PDB entry 9KHZ | electron microscopy, 3.03 A resolution | chains A and B of the 4 polymer chains in the assembly

[Chain A (and B)]
Molecule: Helicase/UvrB N-terminal domain-containing protein
Source organism: Vibrio cholerae
Notes: chain B of this document is another copy of the same molecule, construct and numbering; everything in this record applies to it too
UniProt: B9TSM3 (B9TSM3_VIBCL); residues 1-1190 here correspond to UniProt positions 31-1220 (UniProt number = residue number + 30)
Amino-acid sequence (1195 residues; numbered -4 to 1190; the number before each row is that of its first residue; numbers below 1 keep their minus sign (Gly-4 is residue -4)):
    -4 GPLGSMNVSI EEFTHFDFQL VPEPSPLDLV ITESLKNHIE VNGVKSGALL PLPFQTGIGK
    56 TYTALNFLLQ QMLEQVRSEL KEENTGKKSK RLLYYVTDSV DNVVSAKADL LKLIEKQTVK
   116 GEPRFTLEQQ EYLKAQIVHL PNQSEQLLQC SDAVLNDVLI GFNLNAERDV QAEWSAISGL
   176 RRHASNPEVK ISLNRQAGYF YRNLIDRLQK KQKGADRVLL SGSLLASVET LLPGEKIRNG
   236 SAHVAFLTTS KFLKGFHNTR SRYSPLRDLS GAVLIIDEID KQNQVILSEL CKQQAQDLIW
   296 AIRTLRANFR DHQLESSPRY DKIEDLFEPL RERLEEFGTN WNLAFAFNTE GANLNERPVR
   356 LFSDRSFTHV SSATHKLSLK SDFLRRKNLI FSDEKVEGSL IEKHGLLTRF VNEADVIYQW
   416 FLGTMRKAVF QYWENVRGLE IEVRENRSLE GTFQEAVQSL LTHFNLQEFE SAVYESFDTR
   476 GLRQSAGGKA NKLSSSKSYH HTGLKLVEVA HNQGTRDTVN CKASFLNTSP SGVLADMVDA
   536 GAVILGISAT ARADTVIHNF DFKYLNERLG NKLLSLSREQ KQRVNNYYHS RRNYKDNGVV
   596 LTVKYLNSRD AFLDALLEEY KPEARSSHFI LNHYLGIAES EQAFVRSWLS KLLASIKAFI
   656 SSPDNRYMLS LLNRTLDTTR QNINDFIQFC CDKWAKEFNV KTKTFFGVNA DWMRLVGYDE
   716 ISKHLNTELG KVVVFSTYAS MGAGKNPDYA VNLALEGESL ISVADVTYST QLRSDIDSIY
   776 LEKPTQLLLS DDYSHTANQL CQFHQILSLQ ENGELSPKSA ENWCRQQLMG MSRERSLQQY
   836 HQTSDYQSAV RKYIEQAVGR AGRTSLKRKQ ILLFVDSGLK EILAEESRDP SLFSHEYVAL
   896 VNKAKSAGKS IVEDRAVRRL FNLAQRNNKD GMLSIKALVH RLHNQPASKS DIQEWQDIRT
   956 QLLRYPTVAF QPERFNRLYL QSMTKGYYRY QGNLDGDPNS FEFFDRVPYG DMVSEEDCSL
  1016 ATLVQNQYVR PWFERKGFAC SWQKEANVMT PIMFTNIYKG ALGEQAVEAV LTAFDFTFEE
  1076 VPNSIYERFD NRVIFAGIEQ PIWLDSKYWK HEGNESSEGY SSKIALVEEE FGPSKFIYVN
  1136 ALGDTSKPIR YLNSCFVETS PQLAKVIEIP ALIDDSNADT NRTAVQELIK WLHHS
Not modelled in the structure: -4 to 0, 79-81, 391-395, 480-484, 764-765 (chain B: -4 to 0, 78-82, 391-397, 474-483)
Construct notes: expression tag (-4 to 0)
Residues lining bound ligands: ADP (adenosine-5'-diphosphate): Thr51, Gly52, Ile53, Gly54, Lys55, Thr56, Tyr57, Arg586, Tyr763, Arg858

[Interface between chain A and chain B]
Pairs across the interface (97):
  Arg163(A) - Asp787(B)  hydrogen bond (side chain-backbone)
  Arg163(A) - Tyr788(B)  hydrogen bond (side chain-backbone)
  Glu168(A) - Arg190(B)  salt bridge
  Ser170(A) - Ile186(B)
  Ala171(A) - Ile186(B)  hydrophobic
  Ala171(A) - Ser187(B)
  Gly174(A) - Glu183(B)
  Leu175(A) - Val184(B)  hydrophobic
  Leu175(A) - Ser187(B)
  His178(A) - Asn181(B)
  His178(A) - Val184(B)
  Asn181(A) - Arg177(B)  hydrogen bond
  Asn181(A) - His178(B)  hydrogen bond
  Glu183(A) - Gly174(B)
  Glu183(A) - Arg177(B)  salt bridge
  Val184(A) - Leu175(B)  hydrophobic
  Ile186(A) - Ser170(B)
  Ser187(A) - Ala171(B)
  Ser187(A) - Leu175(B)
  Ser187(A) - Gln191(B)
  Arg190(A) - Glu168(B)  salt bridge
  Gln191(A) - Arg190(B)
  Gln191(A) - Gln191(B)
  Trp295(A) - Asn460(B)
  Trp295(A) - Gln462(B)
  Arg298(A) - His307(B)  hydrogen bond
  Arg298(A) - Thr457(B)  hydrogen bond (side chain-backbone)
  Arg298(A) - His458(B)  hydrogen bond (side chain-backbone)
  Arg298(A) - Asn460(B)
  Thr299(A) - Asn460(B)  hydrogen bond
  Arg301(A) - Asp306(B)  salt bridge
  Ala302(A) - Ala302(B)
  Ala302(A) - Asn303(B)
  Ala302(A) - Arg305(B)  hydrogen bond (backbone-side chain)
  Asn303(A) - Ala302(B)
  Arg305(A) - Arg305(B)
  Arg305(A) - Asp306(B)  salt bridge
  Asp306(A) - Arg301(B)  salt bridge
  Asp306(A) - Arg305(B)  salt bridge
  Asp306(A) - Ala339(B)
  His307(A) - Arg298(B)
  His307(A) - Ala302(B)
  His307(A) - Ala339(B)
  Gln308(A) - Ala339(B)  hydrogen bond (backbone-backbone)
  Gln308(A) - Arg381(B)  hydrogen bond
  Leu309(A) - Arg381(B)
  Glu310(A) - Arg380(B)
  Glu310(A) - Arg381(B)
  Glu310(A) - Lys382(B)  salt bridge
  Ser311(A) - Leu379(B)
  Ser311(A) - Arg381(B)
  Arg314(A) - Arg511(B)
  Arg314(A) - Asp512(B)  salt bridge
  Tyr315(A) - Asp512(B)  hydrogen bond
  Ala339(A) - Asp306(B)
  Ala339(A) - His307(B)
  Ala339(A) - Gln308(B)  hydrogen bond (backbone-backbone)
  Ala341(A) - His458(B)
  Arg380(A) - Glu310(B)
  Arg380(A) - Ser311(B)  hydrogen bond (backbone-backbone)
  Arg381(A) - Gln308(B)
  Arg381(A) - Ser311(B)
  Lys382(A) - Glu310(B)  salt bridge
  Lys382(A) - His458(B)  hydrogen bond
  Val438(A) - Arg511(B)
  Arg439(A) - Arg511(B)
  Glu450(A) - Gly509(B)
  Glu450(A) - Arg511(B)  salt bridge
  Gln453(A) - Gln508(B)
  Gln453(A) - Thr510(B)
  Ser454(A) - Thr510(B)  hydrogen bond
  Thr457(A) - Arg298(B)  hydrogen bond (backbone-side chain)
  Thr457(A) - Asn507(B)
  Thr457(A) - Thr513(B)
  His458(A) - Arg298(B)  hydrogen bond (backbone-side chain)
  His458(A) - Ala341(B)
  His458(A) - Lys382(B)  hydrogen bond
  His458(A) - Asp512(B)
  His458(A) - Thr513(B)
  Asn460(A) - Trp295(B)
  Asn460(A) - Arg298(B)
  Asn460(A) - Thr299(B)  hydrogen bond
  Gln462(A) - Trp295(B)
  Glu463(A) - Trp295(B)
  Glu463(A) - Glu463(B)
  Asn507(A) - Thr457(B)
  Gln508(A) - Gln453(B)
  Gly509(A) - Glu450(B)
  Thr510(A) - Ser454(B)  hydrogen bond
  Arg511(A) - Glu450(B)  salt bridge
  Asp512(A) - Glu310(B)
  Asp512(A) - Tyr315(B)  hydrogen bond
  Asp512(A) - Ser454(B)  hydrogen bond
  Asp512(A) - His458(B)
  Thr513(A) - Thr457(B)
  Thr513(A) - His458(B)
  Asp787(A) - Arg163(B)
Also at the interface, not in a pair above, chain A (58 interface residues in all): Leu338, Phe340, Leu379, Glu435, Phe459, Tyr788
Also at the interface, not in a pair above, chain B (55 interface residues in all): Leu309, Arg314, Leu338, Phe340

[In short]
58 residues of chain A and 55 residues of chain B are in contact; the contacts include 23 hydrogen bonds and
12 salt bridges. Polar pairs include Glu168(A)-Arg190(B), Glu183(A)-Arg177(B) and Arg301(A)-Asp306(B). Ligands
of chain A: ADP.
Chain A and chain B are both Helicase/UvrB N-terminal domain-containing protein (Vibrio cholerae); the
structure, Structure of DdmD dimer with ssDNA with ADP bound, was determined by electron microscopy (same
publication as 9KHV and 9KI0).
